PDB entry 4RUR | X-ray diffraction, 2.50 A resolution | chains O and P of the 28 polymer chains in the assembly

# Chain O
Molecule: Proteasome subunit alpha type-2
Source organism: Saccharomyces cerevisiae S288c
Notes: EC 3.4.25.1
UniProtKB: P23639 (PSA2_YEAST); numbering as in UniProt (aligned over 1-250)
Chain sequence (250 residues; each row starts with the number of its first residue):
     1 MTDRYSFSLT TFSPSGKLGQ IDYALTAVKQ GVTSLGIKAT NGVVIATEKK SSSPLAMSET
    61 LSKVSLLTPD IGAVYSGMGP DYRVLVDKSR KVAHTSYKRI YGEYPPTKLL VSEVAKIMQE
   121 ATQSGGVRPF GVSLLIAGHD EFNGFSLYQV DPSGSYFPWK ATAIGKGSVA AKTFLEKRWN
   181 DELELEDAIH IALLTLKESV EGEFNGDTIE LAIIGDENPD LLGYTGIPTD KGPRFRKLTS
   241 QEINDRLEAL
Swiss-Prot annotation at these positions:
  - cross-link: Lys108 (Glycyl lysine isopeptide (Lys-Gly) (interchain with G-Cter in ubiquitin))

# Chain P
Molecule: Proteasome subunit alpha type-3
Source organism: Saccharomyces cerevisiae
Notes: EC 3.4.25.1
UniProtKB: P23638 (PSA3_YEAST); residues 0-257 here correspond to UniProt positions 1-258 (UniProt number = residue number + 1)
Chain sequence (258 residues; row label = number of the first residue in the row; numbering starts at 0):
     0 MGSRRYDSRT TIFSPEGRLY QVEYALESIS HAGTAIGIMA SDGIVLAAER KVTSTLLEQD
    60 TSTEKLYKLN DKIAVAVAGL TADAEILINT ARIHAQNYLK TYNEDIPVEI LVRRLSDIKQ
   120 GYTQHGGLRP FGVSFIYAGY DDRYGYQLYT SNPSGNYTGW KAISVGANTS AAQTLLQMDY
   180 KDDMKVDDAI ELALKTLSKT TDSSALTYDR LEFATIRKGA NDGEVYQKIF KPQEIKDILV
   240 KTGITKKDED EEADEDMK
Disordered / not traced: 0, 245-257
Swiss-Prot annotation at these positions:
  - cross-link (Glycyl lysine isopeptide (Lys-Gly)): Lys99 (interchain with G-Cter in ubiquitin), Lys198 (interchain with G-Cter in ubiquitin), Lys230 (interchain with G-Cter in ubiquitin)

# How chain O and chain P interact
Contacting residue pairs (65; chain O residue first):
  Arg4(O) with Ser2(P), hydrogen bond (backbone-side chain)
  Tyr5(O) with Ser2(P); Tyr5(P)
  Ser6(O) with Gly125(P); Leu127(P)
  Phe7(O) with Ser2(P); Tyr5(P); Asp6(P); Gly126(P)
  Ser8(O) with Gly126(P), hydrogen bond (backbone-backbone); Leu127(P); Arg128(P), hydrogen bond (side chain-backbone)
  Thr10(O) with Arg128(P)
  Thr11(O) with Ser7(P); Thr9(P); Gln20(P)
  Phe12(O) with Gln20(P); Tyr23(P); Ala24(P), hydrophobic; Arg128(P); Pro129(P); Gly131(P)
  Ser13(O) with Tyr23(P)
  Pro14(O) with Tyr23(P), hydrophobic; Glu26(P)
  Ser15(O) with Glu26(P)
  Gly16(O) with Tyr23(P); Glu26(P); Ser27(P), hydrogen bond (backbone-side chain)
  Leu18(O) with Arg128(P)
  Lys38(O) with Glu57(P), salt bridge
  Ser112(O) with Glu84(P)
  Lys116(O) with Ile85(P)
  Gln119(O) with Ala81(P); Asp82(P), hydrogen bond; Ile85(P); Arg128(P)
  Thr122(O) with Arg128(P), hydrogen bond (backbone-side chain)
  Gln123(O) with Tyr121(P); Leu127(P); Arg128(P), hydrogen bond (side chain-backbone); Pro129(P); Phe130(P)
  Gly125(O) with Leu127(P)
  Ser153(O) with Ala81(P)
  Gly154(O) with Ala81(P)
  Ser155(O) with Ala81(P)
  Tyr156(O) with Glu84(P), hydrogen bond
  Phe157(O) with Leu56(P), hydrophobic
  Pro158(O) with Leu56(P); Glu57(P), hydrogen bond (backbone-backbone); Thr60(P); Ser61(P)
  Trp159(O) with Ser53(P); Leu55(P); Leu56(P); Glu57(P)
  Lys160(O) with Thr54(P), hydrogen bond (side chain-backbone); Leu55(P), hydrogen bond (backbone-backbone); Leu56(P); Glu57(P)
  Ala161(O) with Leu55(P)
  Leu175(O) with Leu55(P), hydrophobic
  Glu176(O) with Thr54(P); Leu55(P)
Interface residues without a listed pair, chain O (36 interface residues in all): Leu9, Ser124, Tyr148, Lys172, Trp179
Interface residues without a listed pair, chain P (32 interface residues in all): His30, Leu79, Thr80

# In short
Chain O and chain P form an interface of 36 and 32 residues respectively, with 11 hydrogen bonds and 1 salt
bridge. Among the polar pairs are Lys38(O)-Glu57(P), Arg4(O)-Ser2(P) and Ser8(O)-Arg128(P).
Here chain O is Proteasome subunit alpha type-2 (Saccharomyces cerevisiae S288c) and chain P is Proteasome
subunit alpha type-3 (Saccharomyces cerevisiae). Entry 4RUR (Yeast 20S proteasome in complex with the alkaloid
indolo-phakellin (4)) was determined by X-ray diffraction.
